Entry 9MUJ (X-ray diffraction, 2.01 A resolution); this record covers chains A and C of the 3 polymer chains in the assembly.

== Chain A ==
Molecule: 23S rRNA methyltransferase
From: Thermus thermophilus HB27
Notes: EC 2.1.1.-
Reference sequence: Q72GY4 (Q72GY4_THET2); residue numbers follow UniProt; this construct covers 1-260
Amino-acid sequence (280 residues; each row starts with the number of its first residue; numbers below 1 keep their minus sign (Met-19 is residue -19)):
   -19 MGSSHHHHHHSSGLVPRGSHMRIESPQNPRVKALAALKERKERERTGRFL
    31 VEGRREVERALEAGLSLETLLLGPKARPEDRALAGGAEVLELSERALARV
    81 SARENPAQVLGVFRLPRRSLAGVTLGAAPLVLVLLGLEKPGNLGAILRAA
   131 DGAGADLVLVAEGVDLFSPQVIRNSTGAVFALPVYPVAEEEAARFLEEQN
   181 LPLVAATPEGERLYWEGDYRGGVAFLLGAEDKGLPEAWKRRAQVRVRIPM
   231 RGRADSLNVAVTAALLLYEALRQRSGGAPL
Disordered / not traced: -19 to 0
Construct notes: initiating methionine (-19); expression tag (-18 to 0)
Residues lining bound ligands: S-adenosylhomocysteine (SAH): Ala186, Thr187, Pro188, Leu206, Leu207, Gly208, Ala209, Glu210, Asp211, Lys212, Gly213, Leu214, Val226, Arg227, Ile228, Met230, Asp235, Ser236, Leu237, Val239, Thr242
From the paper describing this entry:
  - catalytic residues: Ser236 (proposed by the authors, not directly observed)
  - mutagenesis - N122A, R128A, R153A, N154A, N238A: decreased binding to the 59-nt RNA strand (chain C)
  - mutagenesis - K18A, E84A, N85A: unchanged catalytic activity with the 59-nt RNA strand (chain C)
  - mutagenesis - R35A, R39A, R83A, R153A, N154A, T156A, S236A: decreased catalytic activity with the 59-nt RNA strand (chain C)
  - mutagenesis - N122A, R128A, D235A, N238A: abolished catalytic activity with the 59-nt RNA strand (chain C)

== Chain C ==
Molecule: 59-nt RNA strand
Sequence (59 nucleotides; row label = number of the first residue in the row):
  2513 GUCGCAUCCUGGGGCUGAAGAAGGUCCCAAGGGUUGGGCXGUUCGCCCAU
  2563 UAAAGCGGC
Disordered / not traced: 2522-2542, 2564-2566
Modified / non-standard residues: 2MU (2',5-dimethyluridine-5'-monophosphate) at position 2552

== Chain A / chain C interface ==
Residue-residue contacts (29; chain A residue first):
  Lys18(A) - C2556(C)  base contact
  Arg20(A) - C2560(C)  salt bridge to the phosphate
  Arg20(A) - A2561(C)  salt bridge to the phosphate
  Ser81(A) - C2556(C)  hydrogen bond to the base
  Ala82(A) - C2556(C)  base contact
  Arg83(A) - C2556(C)  hydrogen bond to the base
  Glu84(A) - C2556(C)  sugar contact
  Glu118(A) - G2550(C)  hydrogen bond to the base
  Glu118(A) - C2551(C)  sugar contact
  Glu118(A) - C2559(C)  hydrogen bond to the sugar
  Lys119(A) - C2551(C)  hydrogen bond to the sugar
  Lys119(A) - G2553(C)  phosphate contact
  Lys119(A) - U2554(C)  salt bridge to the phosphate
  Lys119(A) - G2557(C)  base contact
  Lys119(A) - C2558(C)  sugar contact
  Pro120(A) - C2558(C)  phosphate contact
  Pro120(A) - C2559(C)  phosphate contact
  Asn122(A) - G2553(C)  hydrogen bond to the phosphate
  Val144(A) - C2559(C)  sugar contact
  Gln150(A) - C2558(C)  phosphate contact
  Glu210(A) - 2MU_2552(C)  base contact
  Glu210(A) - G2553(C)  phosphate contact
  Asp211(A) - C2551(C)  phosphate contact
  Asp211(A) - 2MU_2552(C)  base contact
  Lys212(A) - C2551(C)  salt bridge to the phosphate
  Asp235(A) - 2MU_2552(C)  base contact
  Ser236(A) - 2MU_2552(C)  base contact
  Leu237(A) - 2MU_2552(C)  base contact
  Asn238(A) - G2553(C)  hydrogen bond to the phosphate
Other interface residues (no listed pair), chain A (20 interface residues in all): Ala78

== Summary ==
20 residues of chain A face 11 of chain C across their interface; the contacts include 7 hydrogen bonds and 4
salt bridges. Polar pairs include Ser81(A)-C2556(C), Arg83(A)-C2556(C) and Glu118(A)-G2550(C). From the paper:
the catalytic residue Ser236(A); R35A, R39A and R83A of chain A, among others, reduce catalytic activity with
the 59-nt RNA strand (chain C); 14 substitutions were tested in all.
Chain A is 23S rRNA methyltransferase (Thermus thermophilus HB27) and chain C is a 59-nt RNA strand; the
structure, RlmR 23S rRNA methyltransferase from Thermus thermophilus in complex with methylated rRNA (Um2552)
and S-adenosyl-L-homocysteine (SAH), was determined by X-ray diffraction together with 9H1K and 9MUK from the
same study.
